PDB entry 7JG8 | electron microscopy, 3.30 A resolution | chains A and d of the 20 polymer chains in the assembly

Chain A:
Molecule: ATP synthase subunit alpha
Organism: Mycolicibacterium smegmatis
Notes: EC 7.1.2.2
Reference sequence: A0A0D6IV93 (A0A0D6IV93_MYCSM); residues 1-548 here = UniProt positions 1-548
Sequence (548 residues; row label = number of the first residue in the row):
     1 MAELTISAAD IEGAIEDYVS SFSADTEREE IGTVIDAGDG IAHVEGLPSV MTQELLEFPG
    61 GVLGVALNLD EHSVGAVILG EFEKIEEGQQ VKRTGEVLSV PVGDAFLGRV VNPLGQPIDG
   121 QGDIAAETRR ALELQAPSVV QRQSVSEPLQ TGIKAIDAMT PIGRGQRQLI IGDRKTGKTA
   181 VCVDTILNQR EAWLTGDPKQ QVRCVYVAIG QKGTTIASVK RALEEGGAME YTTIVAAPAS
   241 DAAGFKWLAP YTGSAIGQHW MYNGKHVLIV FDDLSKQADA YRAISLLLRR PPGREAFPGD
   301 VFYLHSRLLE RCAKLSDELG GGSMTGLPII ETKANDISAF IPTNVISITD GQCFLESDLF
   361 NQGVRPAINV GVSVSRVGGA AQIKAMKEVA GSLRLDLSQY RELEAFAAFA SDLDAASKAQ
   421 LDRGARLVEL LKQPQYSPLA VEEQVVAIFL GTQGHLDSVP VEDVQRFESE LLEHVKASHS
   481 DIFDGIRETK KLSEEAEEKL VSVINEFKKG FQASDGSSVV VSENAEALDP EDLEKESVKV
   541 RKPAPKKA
Not modelled in the structure: 1-6, 516-532, 547-548

Chain d:
Molecule: ATP synthase subunit b-delta
Organism: Mycolicibacterium smegmatis
Reference sequence: A0R203 (ATPFD_MYCS2); numbering as in UniProt (aligned over 1-445)
Sequence (445 residues; row label = number of the first residue in the row):
     1 MSIFIGQLIG FAVIAFIIVK WVVPPVRTLM RNQQEAVRAA LAESAEAAKK LADADAMHAK
    61 ALADAKAESE KVTEEAKQDS ERIAAQLSEQ AGSEAERIKA QGAQQIQLMR QQLIRQLRTG
   121 LGAEAVNKAA EIVRAHVADP QAQSATVDRF LSELEQMAPS SVVIDTAATS RLRAASRQSL
   181 AALVEKFDSV AGGLDADGLT NLADELASVA KLLLSETALN KHLAEPTDDS APKVRLLERL
   241 LSDKVSATTL DLLRTAVSNR WSTESNLIDA VEHTARLALL KRAEIAGEVD EVEEQLFRFG
   301 RVLDAEPRLS ALLSDYTTPA EGRVALLDKA LTGRPGVNQT AAALLSQTVG LLRGERADEA
   361 VIDLAELAVS RRGEVVAHVS AAAELSDAQR TRLTEVLSRI YGRPVSVQLH VDPELLGGLS
   421 ITVGDEVIDG SIASRLAAAQ TGLPD
Not modelled in the structure: 158-168, 332-336, 445

How chain A and chain d interact:
Contacting residue pairs (6; chain A residue first):
  Arg-28(A) with Val-427(d)
  Glu-29(A) with Glu-426(d); Val-427(d), hydrogen bond (backbone-backbone)
  Glu-30(A) with Asp-425(d); Glu-426(d)
  Ile-31(A) with Asp-425(d), hydrogen bond (backbone-backbone)
Also at the interface, not in a pair above, chain A (5 interface residues in all): Glu-27
Also at the interface, not in a pair above, chain d (4 interface residues in all): Ile-428

Summary:
Chain A and chain d form an interface of 5 and 4 residues respectively, with 2 hydrogen bonds. The backbones
hydrogen-bond at Glu-29(A)/Val-427(d) and Ile-31(A)/Asp-425(d).
Chain A is ATP synthase subunit alpha and chain d is ATP synthase subunit b-delta, both from Mycolicibacterium
smegmatis; the structure, Cryo-EM structure of bedaquiline-saturated Mycobacterium smegmatis ATP synthase
rotational state 1 (backbone model), was determined by electron microscopy, deposited together with 7JG5,
7JG6, 7JG7, 7JG9, 7JGA, 7JGB and 7JGC.
